1HEA - chain A; structure by X-ray diffraction, 2.00 A resolution.

Chain A:
Name: Carbonic anhydrase II
Source organism: Homo sapiens
Notes: EC 4.2.1.1
UniProtKB: P00918 (CAH2_HUMAN); the author numbering skips numbers that UniProt does not, so the offset changes along the chain: 2-125 = UniProt 1-124; 127-261 = UniProt 125-259
Chain sequence (260 residues; each row starts with the number of its first residue; note: 1 number in that range is skipped by the numbering (no residue carries it; nothing is unmodelled there)):
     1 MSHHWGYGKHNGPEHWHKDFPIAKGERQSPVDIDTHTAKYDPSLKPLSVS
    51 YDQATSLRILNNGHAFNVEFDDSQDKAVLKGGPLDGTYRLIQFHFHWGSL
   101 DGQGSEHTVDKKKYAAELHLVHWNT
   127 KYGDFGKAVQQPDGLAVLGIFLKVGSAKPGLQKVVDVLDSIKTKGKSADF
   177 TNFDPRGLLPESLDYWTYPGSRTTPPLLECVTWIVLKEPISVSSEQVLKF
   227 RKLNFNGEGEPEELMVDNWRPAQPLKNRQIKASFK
Unresolved in the structure: 1-3, 261
Differences from the reference sequence: conflict R198 (Leu196 in P00918)
Bound ions: Zn2+: H94, H96, H119; Hg2+: Q137, E205, C206

Summary:
H94, H96 and H119 form the Zn2+ site. Q137, E205 and C206 coordinate Hg2+.
Chain A is Carbonic anhydrase II (Homo sapiens); the structure, Carbonic anhydrase II (carbonate dehydratase)
(hca II) (e.c.4.2.1.1) mutant with leu 198 replaced by arg (L198R), was determined by X-ray diffraction (same
publication as 1HEB, 1HEC and 1HED).
